1QRN - chains D and E of the 5 polymer chains in the assembly; structure by X-ray diffraction, 2.80 A resolution.

Chain D:
Name: T-cell receptor, alpha chain
Source organism: Homo sapiens
Reference sequence: P01848 (TCA_HUMAN); residues 116-206 here correspond to UniProt positions 1-91 (UniProt number = residue number - 115)
Amino-acid sequence (200 residues; row label = number of the first residue in the row; note: 6 numbers in that range are skipped by the numbering (no residue carries them; nothing is unmodelled there)):
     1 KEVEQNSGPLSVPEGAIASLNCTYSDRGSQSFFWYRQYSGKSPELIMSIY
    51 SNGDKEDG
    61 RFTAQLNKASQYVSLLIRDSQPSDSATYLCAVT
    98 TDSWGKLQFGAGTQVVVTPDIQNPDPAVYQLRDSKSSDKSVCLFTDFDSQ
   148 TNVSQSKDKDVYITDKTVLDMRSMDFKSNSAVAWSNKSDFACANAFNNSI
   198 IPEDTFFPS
Disulfide bonds: Cys22-Cys90, Cys139-Cys189

Chain E:
Name: T-cell receptor, beta chain
Source organism: Homo sapiens
Amino-acid sequence (243 residues; row label = number of the first residue in the row; note: 2 numbers in that range are skipped by the numbering (no residue carries them; nothing is unmodelled there)):
     3 GVTQTPKFQVLKTGQSMTLQCAQDMNHEYMSWYRQDPGMGLRLIHYSVGA
    53 GITDQGEVPNG
    65 YNVSRSTTEDFPLRLLSAAPSQTSVYFCASRPGLAGGRP
   105 EQYFGPGTRLTV
  116A T
   117 EDLKNVFPPEVAVFEPSAEEISHTQKATLVCLATGFYPDHVELSWWVNGK
   167 EVHSGVSTDPQPLKEQPALNDSRYALSSRLRVSATFWQNPRNHFRCQVQF
   217 YGLSENDEWTQDRAKPVTQIVSAEAWGRAD
Disulfide bonds: Cys23-Cys92, Cys147-Cys212
Reported in the primary citation:
  - conformationally variable residues: Leu98

Chain D / chain E interface:
Pairs across the interface (83):
  Ser31(D) - Pro103(E)
  Phe33(D) - Pro103(E)
  Phe33(D) - Glu105(E)
  Tyr35(D) - Gln106(E)  hydrogen bond (side chain-backbone)
  Tyr35(D) - Phe108(E)  hydrophobic
  Gln37(D) - Gln37(E)  hydrogen bond
  Gln37(D) - Phe91(E)
  Ser39(D) - Pro176(E)
  Lys41(D) - Phe91(E)
  Ser42(D) - Phe91(E)
  Ser42(D) - Gly109(E)  hydrogen bond (side chain-backbone)
  Ser42(D) - Pro110(E)
  Pro43(D) - Phe108(E)
  Leu45(D) - Glu105(E)
  Leu45(D) - Tyr107(E)  hydrophobic
  Ser48(D) - Glu105(E)  hydrogen bond
  Tyr50(D) - Pro103(E)  hydrophobic
  Tyr50(D) - Glu105(E)  hydrogen bond
  Leu89(D) - Leu43(E)  hydrophobic
  Thr93(D) - Arg95(E)
  Asp99(D) - Arg95(E)  hydrogen bond (backbone-side chain)
  Ser100(D) - Tyr31(E)
  Ser100(D) - Arg95(E)
  Ser100(D) - Gly97(E)
  Ser100(D) - Leu98(E)
  Trp101(D) - Tyr31(E)
  Trp101(D) - Val50(E)
  Trp101(D) - Leu98(E)
  Gly102(D) - Tyr31(E)
  Gly102(D) - Arg95(E)  hydrogen bond (backbone-side chain)
  Lys103(D) - Leu45(E)
  Leu104(D) - Tyr35(E)
  Leu104(D) - Arg95(E)
  Phe106(D) - Tyr35(E)
  Phe106(D) - Leu43(E)  hydrophobic
  Phe106(D) - Gln106(E)
  Phe106(D) - Phe108(E)  hydrophobic
  Asp122(D) - His139(E)  salt bridge
  Tyr126(D) - Ser133(E)
  Tyr126(D) - Glu135(E)
  Tyr126(D) - Glu136(E)
  Tyr126(D) - Thr140(E)
  Gln127(D) - Ser133(E)
  Leu128(D) - Glu131(E)
  Leu128(D) - Pro132(E)  hydrophobic
  Leu128(D) - Ser133(E)
  Leu128(D) - Thr144(E)
  Leu128(D) - Val146(E)  hydrophobic
  Arg129(D) - Glu131(E)
  Asp130(D) - Val129(E)
  Ser131(D) - Ala128(E)
  Ser131(D) - Val129(E)
  Lys136(D) - Phe130(E)
  Val138(D) - Phe130(E)  hydrophobic
  Val138(D) - Leu148(E)  hydrophobic
  Leu140(D) - Thr144(E)
  Thr142(D) - Arg197(E)
  Asp143(D) - Thr140(E)
  Asp143(D) - Arg197(E)  salt bridge
  Tyr159(D) - Leu179(E)  hydrophobic
  Tyr159(D) - Glu181(E)
  Ile160(D) - Leu179(E)
  Thr161(D) - Asp175(E)
  Thr161(D) - Ser193(E)
  Asp162(D) - Arg195(E)
  Thr164(D) - Ser173(E)
  Thr164(D) - Arg195(E)  hydrogen bond
  Leu166(D) - Gly171(E)
  Leu166(D) - Ser173(E)
  Leu166(D) - Arg197(E)
  Asp167(D) - Ser170(E)
  Met168(D) - Lys142(E)
  Met168(D) - Arg197(E)
  Arg169(D) - His169(E)  hydrogen bond (side chain-backbone)
  Phe173(D) - Arg197(E)
  Ser175(D) - Arg197(E)  hydrogen bond
  Ser177(D) - Arg195(E)  hydrogen bond
  Val179(D) - Ser193(E)
  Val179(D) - Arg195(E)
  Trp181(D) - Leu148(E)  hydrophobic
  Trp181(D) - Ala191(E)  hydrophobic
  Phe203(D) - His139(E)
  Pro205(D) - Glu135(E)
Also at the interface, not in a pair above, chain D (51 interface residues in all): Ser134, Val165, Ala178
Also at the interface, not in a pair above, chain E (47 interface residues in all): Tyr48, Gly58, Arg102, Val172
The authors on this interface:
  - specific contacts: Trp101(D)-Leu98(E)

Summary:
51 residues of chain D and 47 residues of chain E are in contact, with 11 hydrogen bonds and 2 salt bridges.
Among the polar pairs are Asp122(D)-His139(E), Asp143(D)-Arg197(E) and Tyr35(D)-Gln106(E). The paper describes
a contact between Trp101(D) and Leu98(E). From the paper: conformational variability at Leu98(E).
Chain D is T-cell receptor, alpha chain and chain E is T-cell receptor, beta chain, both from Homo sapiens;
the structure, Crystal structure of human A6 TCR complexed with HLA-A2 bound to altered htlv-1 tax peptide
P6A, was determined by X-ray diffraction together with 1QSE and 1QSF from the same study.
